3HM9 - chains A and X of the 3 polymer chains in the assembly; structure by X-ray diffraction, 3.30 A resolution.

== Chain A ==
Molecule: Argonaute
From: Thermus thermophilus
UniProt: Q746M7 (Q746M7_THET2); residue numbers follow UniProt; this construct covers 1-685
Amino-acid sequence (685 residues; numbered 1 to 685; the number before each row is that of its first residue):
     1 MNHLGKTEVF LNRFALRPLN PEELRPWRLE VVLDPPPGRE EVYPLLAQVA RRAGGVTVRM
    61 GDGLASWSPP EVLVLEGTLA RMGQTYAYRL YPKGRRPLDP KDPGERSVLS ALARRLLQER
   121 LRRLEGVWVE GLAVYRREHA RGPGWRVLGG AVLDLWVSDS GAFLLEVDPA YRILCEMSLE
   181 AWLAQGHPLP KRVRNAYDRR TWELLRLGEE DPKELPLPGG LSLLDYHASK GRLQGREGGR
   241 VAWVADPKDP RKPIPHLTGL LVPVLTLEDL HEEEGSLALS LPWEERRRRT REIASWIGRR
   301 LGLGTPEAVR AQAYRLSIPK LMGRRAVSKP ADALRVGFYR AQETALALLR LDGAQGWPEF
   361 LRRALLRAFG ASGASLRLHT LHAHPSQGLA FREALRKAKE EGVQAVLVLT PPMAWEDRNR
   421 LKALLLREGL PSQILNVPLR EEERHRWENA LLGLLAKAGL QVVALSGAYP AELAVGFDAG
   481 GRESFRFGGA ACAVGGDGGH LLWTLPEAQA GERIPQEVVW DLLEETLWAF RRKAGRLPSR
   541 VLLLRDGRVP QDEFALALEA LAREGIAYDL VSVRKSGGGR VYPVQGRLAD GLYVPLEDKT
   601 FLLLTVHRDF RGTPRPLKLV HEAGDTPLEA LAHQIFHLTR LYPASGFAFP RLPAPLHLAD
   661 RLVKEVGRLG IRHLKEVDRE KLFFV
Disordered / not traced: 1-2, 215-220, 247-252, 268-278, 498, 607-611
Metal / ion sites: Mg2+ site 1: Asp478, Asp546; Mg2+ site 2: Val685 (shared with DT1(X), DA3(X) of chain X)
Swiss-Prot annotation at these positions:
  - active site: Asp478, Glu512, Asp546, Asp660
  - binding site (Mn(2+)): Asp478, Asp546, Asp660, Val685
  - mutagenesis: Arg172 (R172A: Reduced cleavage of target RNA; further decreased when associated with A-548), Tyr197 (Y197A: No change in cleavage of target RNA; when associated with 226-AHASKGA-232), Tyr226 to Arg232 (No change in cleavage of target RNA), Arg232 (R232A: No change in cleavage of target RNA), Arg418 to Lys422 (No cleavage of target RNA), Lys422 (K422A: No cleavage of target RNA), Lys457 (K457A: No cleavage of target RNA; when associated with 418-ANRLA-422), Asp478 (D478A: No cleavage of target RNA. No cleavage of tDNA, no DNA associates with TtAgo in E.coli; when associated with A-546 ...), Glu512 (E512A: No cleavage of tDNA), Asp546 (D546A: No cleavage of target RNA. No cleavage of tDNA, no DNA associates with TtAgo in E.coli; when associated with A-478 ...), Arg548 (R548A: Poor cleavage of target RNA), Asp660 (D660A: Poor cleavage of target RNA. No cleavage of tDNA)
From the paper describing this entry:
  - catalytic residues: Asp478, Asp546, Asp660

== Chain X ==
Molecule: 21-nt DNA strand
Sequence (21 nucleotides; row label = number of the first residue in the row):
     1 TGAGGTAGTA GGTTGTATAG T
Disordered / not traced: 17-21
Metal / ion sites: Mg2+: DT1, DA3 (shared with Val685(A) of chain A)

== Interface between chain A and chain X ==
Residue-residue contacts - 55 pairs, chain A then chain X:
  Tyr43(A) - DT16(X)  base contact
  Ala170(A) - DG8(X)  phosphate contact
  Tyr171(A) - DG8(X)  hydrogen bond to the phosphate
  Tyr171(A) - DT9(X)  phosphate contact
  Arg172(A) - DT9(X)  salt bridge to the phosphate
  Arg172(A) - DA10(X)  salt bridge to the phosphate
  Ile173(A) - DG8(X)  phosphate contact
  Ile173(A) - DT9(X)  hydrogen bond to the phosphate
  Leu265(A) - DT9(X)  sugar contact
  Ser280(A) - DA7(X)  sugar contact
  Arg286(A) - DA7(X)  salt bridge to the phosphate
  Met413(A) - DT1(X)  hydrogen bond to the base
  Ala414(A) - DT1(X)  base contact
  Trp415(A) - DT1(X)  hydrogen bond to the base
  Arg418(A) - DT1(X)  salt bridge to the phosphate
  Lys422(A) - DT1(X)  salt bridge to the phosphate
  Ser432(A) - DT1(X)  phosphate contact
  Gln433(A) - DT1(X)  hydrogen bond to the phosphate
  Gln433(A) - DG2(X)  phosphate contact
  Ile434(A) - DT1(X)  hydrogen bond to the phosphate
  Ile434(A) - DG2(X)  sugar contact
  Leu435(A) - DG2(X)  phosphate contact
  Asn436(A) - DT1(X)  hydrogen bond to the phosphate
  Asn436(A) - DG2(X)  hydrogen bond to the phosphate
  His445(A) - DG2(X)  base contact
  Arg446(A) - DG2(X)  salt bridge to the phosphate
  Asn449(A) - DG2(X)  hydrogen bond to the base
  Asn449(A) - DA3(X)  hydrogen bond to the sugar
  Lys457(A) - DT1(X)  salt bridge to the phosphate
  Arg486(A) - DT13(X)  sugar contact
  Gly511(A) - DT14(X)  phosphate contact
  Glu512(A) - DT13(X)  hydrogen bond to the phosphate
  Glu512(A) - DT14(X)  hydrogen bond to the phosphate
  Arg513(A) - DT14(X)  hydrogen bond to the phosphate
  Pro550(A) - DG15(X)  phosphate contact
  Gln551(A) - DG15(X)  hydrogen bond to the phosphate
  Arg580(A) - DA7(X)  salt bridge to the phosphate
  Thr613(A) - DT6(X)  phosphate contact
  Thr613(A) - DA7(X)  phosphate contact
  Arg615(A) - DT6(X)  salt bridge to the phosphate
  Arg615(A) - DA7(X)  phosphate contact
  Tyr642(A) - DG4(X)  phosphate contact
  Ala644(A) - DA3(X)  sugar contact
  Phe647(A) - DG2(X)  base contact
  Ala648(A) - DG4(X)  sugar contact
  Phe649(A) - DG4(X)  phosphate contact
  Pro650(A) - DG4(X)  phosphate contact
  Pro650(A) - DG5(X)  phosphate contact
  Arg651(A) - DG4(X)  phosphate contact
  Arg651(A) - DG5(X)  hydrogen bond to the phosphate
  Arg651(A) - DT6(X)  salt bridge to the phosphate
  His657(A) - DG4(X)  salt bridge to the phosphate
  Arg661(A) - DG4(X)  salt bridge to the phosphate
  Val685(A) - DT1(X)  phosphate contact
  Val685(A) - DA3(X)  phosphate contact
Interface residues without a listed pair, chain A (49 interface residues in all): Pro169, Val264, Thr266, Pro412, Ala450, Gly612, Pro614, Ser645
Interface residues without a listed pair, chain X (15 interface residues in all): DG12

== Overview ==
Chain A and chain X form an interface of 49 and 15 residues respectively; the contacts include 15 hydrogen
bonds and 12 salt bridges. Among the polar pairs are Met413(A)-DT1(X), Trp415(A)-DT1(X) and Asn449(A)-DG2(X).
The paper reports catalytic residues Asp478(A), Asp546(A) and Asp660(A).
Here chain A is Argonaute (Thermus thermophilus) and chain X is a 21-nt DNA strand. Entry 3HM9 (Crystal
structure of T. thermophilus Argonaute complexed with DNA guide strand and 19-nt RNA target strand) was
determined by X-ray diffraction, deposited together with 3HJF, 3HK2, 3HO1, 3HVR and 3HXM.
